9R8R - chains A and B; structure by X-ray diffraction, 2.04 A resolution.

== Chain A ==
Name: Coagulation factor X
From: Homo sapiens
Notes: EC 3.4.21.6
UniProtKB: P00742 (FA10_HUMAN); the construct lacks a stretch of the UniProt sequence and is renumbered around it, so the offset changes along the chain: 16-61 = UniProt 235-280; 62-123 = UniProt 282-343; 124-130 = UniProt 345-351; 131-145 = UniProt 354-368; 4 more segments
Amino-acid sequence (234 residues; each row starts with the number of its first residue; note: 2 numbers in that range are skipped by the numbering (no residue carries them; nothing is unmodelled there); a row labelled like 131A-131B holds insertion residues (131A, then the next letters in order)):
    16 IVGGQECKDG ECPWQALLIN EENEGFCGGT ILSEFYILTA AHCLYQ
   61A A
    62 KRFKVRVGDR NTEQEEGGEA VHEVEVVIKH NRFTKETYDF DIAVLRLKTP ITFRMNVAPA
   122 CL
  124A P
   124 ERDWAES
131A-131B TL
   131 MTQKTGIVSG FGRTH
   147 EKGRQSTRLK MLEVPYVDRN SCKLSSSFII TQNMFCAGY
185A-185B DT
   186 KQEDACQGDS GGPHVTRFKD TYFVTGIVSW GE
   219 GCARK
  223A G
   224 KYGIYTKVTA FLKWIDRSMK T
Cystine bridges: Cys22-Cys27, Cys42-Cys58, Cys168-Cys182, Cys191-Cys220
Bound ions: Ca2+: Asp70, Asn72, Gln75, Glu77, Glu80
Ligand contacts:
  - A1JDJ (2-(1-methylimidazol-2-yl)ethyl (2S)-3-[(5-chloranylthiophen-2-yl)carbonylamino]-2-[[2-ethyl-3-[(3S)-3-oxidanyl-2-oxidanylidene-pyrrolidin-1-yl]phenyl]sulfonylamino]propanoate): Phe41, Cys42, His57, Gln61, Glu97, Thr98, Tyr99, Phe174, Asp189, Ala190, Cys191, Gln192, Gly193, Ser195, Val213, Ser214, Trp215, Gly216, Glu217, Gly219, Cys220, Gly226, Ile227, Tyr228
  - PE8 (3,6,9,12,15,18,21-heptaoxatricosane-1,23-diol): Val87, Val88, Ile89, Lys90, His91, Asn92, Trp237
Swiss-Prot annotation at these positions:
  - active site (Charge relay system): His57, Asp102, Ser195

== Chain B ==
Name: Coagulation factor X
From: Homo sapiens
Notes: EC 3.4.21.6
UniProtKB: P00742 (FA10_HUMAN); residues 0-49 here correspond to UniProt positions 128-177 (UniProt number = residue number + 128)
Amino-acid sequence (50 residues; each row starts with the number of its first residue; numbering starts at 0):
     0 LCSLDNGDCD QFCHEEQNSV VCSCARGYTL ADNGKACIPT GPYPCGKQTL
Cystine bridges: Cys1-Cys12, Cys8-Cys21, Cys23-Cys36

== Chain A / chain B interface ==
Contacting residue pairs (44; chain A residue first):
  Asp24(A) - Leu49(B)
  Gly25(A) - Gln47(B)
  Gly25(A) - Thr48(B)  hydrogen bond (backbone-backbone)
  Gly25(A) - Leu49(B)
  Glu26(A) - Gln47(B)  hydrogen bond (backbone-side chain)
  Pro28(A) - Lys46(B)
  Trp29(A) - Gly45(B)
  Trp29(A) - Lys46(B)
  Phe114(A) - Tyr42(B)  hydrophobic
  Arg115(A) - Tyr42(B)
  Arg115(A) - Thr48(B)
  Met116(A) - Tyr42(B)
  Met116(A) - Thr48(B)
  Asn117(A) - Thr48(B)  hydrogen bond (backbone-side chain)
  Ala119(A) - Thr48(B)
  Pro120(A) - Cys44(B)
  Pro120(A) - Gly45(B)  hydrogen bond (backbone-backbone)
  Ala121(A) - Cys44(B)
  Cys122(A) - Cys44(B)  disulfide
  Cys122(A) - Gly45(B)
  Leu123(A) - Phe11(B)
  Leu123(A) - Arg25(B)
  Glu124(A) - Phe11(B)
  Glu124(A) - His13(B)  salt bridge
  Pro124A(A) - Phe11(B)  hydrophobic
  Trp127(A) - Asn5(B)  hydrogen bond
  Trp127(A) - Gln10(B)  hydrogen bond (side chain-backbone)
  Trp127(A) - Phe11(B)  hydrophobic
  Trp127(A) - Cys12(B)
  Phe203(A) - Asn5(B)
  Phe203(A) - Asp9(B)
  Lys204(A) - Asp4(B)  salt bridge
  Lys204(A) - Cys8(B)
  Lys204(A) - Asp9(B)
  Asp205(A) - Gly45(B)
  Asp205(A) - Lys46(B)
  Thr206(A) - Tyr27(B)
  Thr206(A) - Cys44(B)
  Thr206(A) - Gly45(B)
  Thr206(A) - Lys46(B)  hydrogen bond
  Tyr207(A) - Gly45(B)  hydrogen bond (backbone-backbone)
  Tyr207(A) - Gln47(B)  hydrogen bond
  Phe208(A) - Phe11(B)  hydrophobic
  Asp239(A) - Arg25(B)  salt bridge
Other interface residues (no listed pair), chain A (26 interface residues in all): Asp126, Thr131A
Other interface residues (no listed pair), chain B (19 interface residues in all): Ser22, Ala24
Cross-chain cystine bridges: Cys122(A)-Cys44(B)

== In short ==
The interface between chain A and chain B involves 26 residues on one side and 19 on the other; the contacts
include 1 disulfide bond, 9 hydrogen bonds and 3 salt bridges. Among the polar pairs are Glu124(A)-His13(B),
Lys204(A)-Asp4(B) and Asp239(A)-Arg25(B).
Chain A is Coagulation factor X and chain B is Coagulation factor X, both from Homo sapiens; the structure,
Factor Xa bound to BAY 3389934, was determined by X-ray diffraction (same publication as 9R8Q).
